Entry 2BLL (X-ray diffraction, 2.30 A resolution); this record covers chain A.

Chain A:
Name: Protein yfbg
From: Escherichia coli
Notes: EC 4.1.1.35; fragment: decarboxylase domain, residues 317-660
UniProtKB: P77398 (YFBG_ECOLI); numbering as in UniProt (aligned over 317-660)
Sequence (345 residues; numbered 316 to 660; the number before each row is that of its first residue):
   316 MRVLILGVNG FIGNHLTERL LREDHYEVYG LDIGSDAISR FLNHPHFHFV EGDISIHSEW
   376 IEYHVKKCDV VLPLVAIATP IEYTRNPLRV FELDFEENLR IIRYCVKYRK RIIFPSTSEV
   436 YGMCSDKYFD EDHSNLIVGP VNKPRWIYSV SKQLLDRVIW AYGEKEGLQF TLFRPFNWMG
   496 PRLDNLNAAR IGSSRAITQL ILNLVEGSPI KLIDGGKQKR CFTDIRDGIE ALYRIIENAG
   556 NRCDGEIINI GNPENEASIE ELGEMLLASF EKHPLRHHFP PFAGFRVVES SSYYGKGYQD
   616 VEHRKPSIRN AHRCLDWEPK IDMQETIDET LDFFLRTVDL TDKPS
Unresolved in the structure: 604-615, 658-660
What the authors report for this chain:
  - mutagenesis - S433A, E434A (100-times lower): decreased catalytic activity
  - mutagenesis - E434Q: abolished catalytic activity
  - catalytic residues: E434
  - catalytic residues: S433 (proposed by the authors, not directly observed)

In short:
The paper reports catalytic residues E434 and S433; S433A and E434A reduce catalytic activity.
Chain A is Protein yfbg (Escherichia coli); the structure, Apo-structure of the C-terminal decarboxylase
domain of ArnA, was determined by X-ray diffraction (same publication as 2BLN).
